Entry 7QOL (electron microscopy, 3.33 A resolution); this record covers chains M and O of the 30 polymer chains in the assembly.

# Chain M
Molecule: Cargo protein 1 gp45
Organism: Bacteroides phage crAss001
UniProtKB: A0A385DV85 (A0A385DV85_9CAUD); numbering as in UniProt (aligned over 1-842)
Sequence (842 residues; row label = number of the first residue in the row):
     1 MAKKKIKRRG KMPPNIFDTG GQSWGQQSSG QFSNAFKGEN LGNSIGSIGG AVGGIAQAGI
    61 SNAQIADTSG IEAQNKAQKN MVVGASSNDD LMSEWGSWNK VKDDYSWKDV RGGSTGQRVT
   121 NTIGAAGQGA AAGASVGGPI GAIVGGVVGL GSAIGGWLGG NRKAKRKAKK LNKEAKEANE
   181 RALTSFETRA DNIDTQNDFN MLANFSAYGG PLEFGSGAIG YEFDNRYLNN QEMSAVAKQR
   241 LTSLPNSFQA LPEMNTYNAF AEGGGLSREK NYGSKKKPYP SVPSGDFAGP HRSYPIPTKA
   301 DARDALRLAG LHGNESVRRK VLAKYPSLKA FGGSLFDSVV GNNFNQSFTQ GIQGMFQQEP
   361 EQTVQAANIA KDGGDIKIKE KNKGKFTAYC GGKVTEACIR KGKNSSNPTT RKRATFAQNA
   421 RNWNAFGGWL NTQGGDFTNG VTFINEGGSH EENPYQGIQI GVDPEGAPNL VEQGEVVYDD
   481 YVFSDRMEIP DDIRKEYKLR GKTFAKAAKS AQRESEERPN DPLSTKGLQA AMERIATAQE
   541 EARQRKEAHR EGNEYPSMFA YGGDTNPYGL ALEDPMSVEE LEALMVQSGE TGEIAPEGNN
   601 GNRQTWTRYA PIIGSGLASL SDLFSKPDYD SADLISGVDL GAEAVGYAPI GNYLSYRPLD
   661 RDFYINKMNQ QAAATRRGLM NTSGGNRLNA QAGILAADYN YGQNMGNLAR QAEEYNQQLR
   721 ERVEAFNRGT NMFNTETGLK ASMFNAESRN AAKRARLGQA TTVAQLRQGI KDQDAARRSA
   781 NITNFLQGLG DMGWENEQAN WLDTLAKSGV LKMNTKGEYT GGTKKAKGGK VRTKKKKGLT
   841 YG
Disordered / not traced: 1-424, 464-465, 553-842

# Chain O
Molecule: Portal protein gp20
Organism: Bacteroides phage crAss001
UniProtKB: A0A385DT68 (A0A385DT68_9CAUD); residues 1-806 here = UniProt positions 1-806
Sequence (806 residues; numbered 1 to 806; the number before each row is that of its first residue):
     1 MADFLNFPRQ MLPFSKKTKQ WRKDCLLWAN QKTFFNYSLV RKSVIHKKIN YDLLNGRLHM
    61 SDLELVLNPD GIKAAYIPDR LQHYPIMNSK LNVLRGEESK RVFDFKVVVT NPNAISEIED
   121 NKKNELLQRL QEMITDTSIS EDEYNIKLEK LNDYYTYEWQ DIREVRANEL LNHYIKEYDI
   181 PLIFNNGFMD AMTCGEEIYQ CDIVGGEPVI ERVNPLKIRI FKSGYSNKVE DADMIILEDY
   241 WSPGRVIDTY YDVLSPKDIK YIETMPDYIG QGAVDQMDNI DERYGFVNQN MIGDEITVRD
   301 GTYFFDPANL FTEGIANSLL PYDLAGNLRV LRLYWKSKRK ILKVKSYDPE TGEEEWNFYP
   361 ENYVVNKEAG EEVQSFWVNE AWEGTMIGNE IFVNMRPRLI QYNRLNNPSR CHFGIVGSIY
   421 NLNDSRPFSL VDMMKPYNYL YDAIHDRLNK AIASNWGSIL ELDLSKVPKG WDVGKWMYYA
   481 RVNHIAVIDS FKEGTIGAST GKLAGALNNA GKGMIETNIG NYIQQQINLL EFIKMEMADV
   541 AGISKQREGQ ISQRETVGGV ERATLQSSHI TEWLFTIHDD VKKRALECFL ETAKVALKGR
   601 NKKFQYILSD TSTRVMEIDG DEFAEADYGL VVDNSNGTQE LQQKLDTLAQ AALQTQTLSF
   661 STITKLYTSS SLAEKQRLIE KDEKQIRERQ AQAQKEQLEA QQQIAAMQQQ QKEAELLQKE
   721 EANIRDNQTK IIIAQIQSEG GPDEEDGIMI DDYSPEAKAN LAEKIREFDE KLKLDKDKLK
   781 LDKKKAETDA SIKRQALRKK SSTTNK
Disordered / not traced: 1-5, 33-35, 68-71, 269-324, 550-563, 740-806
Bound ions: Mg2+: A114, E119, Q160 (shared with 1 residue of chain A)

# How chain M and chain O interact
Contacting residue pairs (34; chain M residue first):
  A425(M) with K345(O); W356(O); E372(O)
  F426(M) with Q374(O)
  G427(M) with K345(O)
  W429(M) with E354(O), hydrogen bond; W356(O)
  N431(M) with K343(O); W356(O)
  G434(M) with N406(O)
  D436(M) with K343(O), salt bridge
  T442(M) with E354(O)
  F443(M) with K345(O); Y347(O)
  I444(M) with Y347(O)
  N445(M) with G370(O); E372(O)
  E446(M) with K367(O), salt bridge; E372(O)
  N453(M) with E368(O), hydrogen bond (side chain-backbone)
  P454(M) with E368(O)
  I458(M) with Y347(O), hydrophobic; A369(O); G370(O)
  Q459(M) with P349(O), hydrogen bond (side chain-backbone)
  I460(M) with D348(O); T351(O); G352(O)
  G461(M) with P349(O); E350(O); T351(O); G352(O)
  V462(M) with P349(O); E350(O), hydrogen bond (backbone-backbone)
Other interface residues (no listed pair), chain M (23 interface residues in all): G435, G447, Y455, G457
Other interface residues (no listed pair), chain O (18 interface residues in all): E371

# Overview
23 residues of chain M and 18 residues of chain O are in contact, with 4 hydrogen bonds and 2 salt bridges.
Polar pairs include D436(M)-K343(O), E446(M)-K367(O) and W429(M)-E354(O). A114(O), E119(O) and Q160(O) form
the Mg2+ site.
Chain M is Cargo protein 1 gp45 and chain O is Portal protein gp20, both from Bacteroides phage crAss001; the
structure, Tail assembly of the phicrAss001 virion with C6 symmetry imposed, was determined by electron
microscopy, deposited together with 7QOG, 7QOH, 7QOI, 7QOJ and 7QOK.
